Entry 2VFW (X-ray diffraction, 2.30 A resolution); this record covers chains A and B.

[Chain A (and B)]
Name: Short-chain Z-isoprenyl diphosphate synthetase
Source organism: Mycobacterium tuberculosis
Notes: EC 2.5.1.68; chain B of this document is another copy of the same molecule, construct and numbering; everything in this record applies to it too
Reference sequence: O53434 (ZFPP_MYCTU); residues 30-256 here = UniProt positions 30-256
Sequence (227 residues; row label = number of the first residue in the row):
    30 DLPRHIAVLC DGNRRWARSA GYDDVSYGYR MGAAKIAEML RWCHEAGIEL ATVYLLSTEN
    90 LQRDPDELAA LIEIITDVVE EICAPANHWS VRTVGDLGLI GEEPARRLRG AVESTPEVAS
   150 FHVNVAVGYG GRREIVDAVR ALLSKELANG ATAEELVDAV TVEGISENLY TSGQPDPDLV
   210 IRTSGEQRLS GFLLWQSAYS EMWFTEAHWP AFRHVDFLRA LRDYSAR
Reported in the primary citation:
  - specificity-determining residues: Leu84

[Interface between chain A and chain B]
Pairs across the interface - 81 pairs, chain A then chain B:
  Arg161(A) - Val191(B)
  Arg161(A) - Asp205(B)  salt bridge
  Arg161(A) - Trp224(B)  hydrogen bond (side chain-backbone)
  Arg161(A) - Gln225(B)  hydrogen bond (side chain-backbone)
  Arg161(A) - Ala227(B)
  Arg161(A) - Tyr228(B)
  Arg162(A) - Val191(B)
  Ile164(A) - Trp224(B)  hydrophobic
  Val165(A) - Val189(B)
  Val165(A) - Thr190(B)
  Val165(A) - Val191(B)  hydrophobic
  Val165(A) - Ile194(B)  hydrophobic
  Val168(A) - Val168(B)  hydrophobic
  Val168(A) - Val189(B)  hydrophobic
  Arg169(A) - Val186(B)
  Arg169(A) - Asp187(B)  salt bridge
  Arg169(A) - Val189(B)
  Leu172(A) - Val186(B)
  Leu172(A) - Val189(B)  hydrophobic
  Ser173(A) - Val186(B)
  Leu176(A) - Ala182(B)  hydrophobic
  Leu176(A) - Glu183(B)
  Leu176(A) - Val186(B)  hydrophobic
  Ala182(A) - Leu176(B)  hydrophobic
  Ala182(A) - Ala182(B)
  Ala182(A) - Leu185(B)
  Glu183(A) - Leu176(B)
  Leu185(A) - Ala182(B)
  Val186(A) - Arg169(B)
  Val186(A) - Leu172(B)
  Val186(A) - Ser173(B)
  Asp187(A) - Arg169(B)  hydrogen bond (backbone-side chain)
  Val189(A) - Val165(B)
  Val189(A) - Val168(B)  hydrophobic
  Val189(A) - Arg169(B)  hydrogen bond (backbone-side chain)
  Thr190(A) - Val165(B)
  Val191(A) - Val165(B)
  Ile194(A) - Val165(B)  hydrophobic
  Asp205(A) - Arg161(B)  salt bridge
  Gln216(A) - Ser229(B)
  Gln216(A) - Glu230(B)
  Gln216(A) - Met231(B)  hydrogen bond (backbone-backbone)
  Gln216(A) - Phe233(B)
  Gln216(A) - Arg256(B)
  Arg217(A) - Tyr228(B)
  Arg217(A) - Ser229(B)
  Arg217(A) - Glu230(B)  salt bridge
  Leu218(A) - Ser226(B)
  Leu218(A) - Ala227(B)
  Leu218(A) - Ser229(B)
  Leu218(A) - Met231(B)  hydrophobic
  Ser219(A) - Ala227(B)  hydrogen bond (backbone-backbone)
  Ser219(A) - Tyr228(B)
  Gly220(A) - Ala227(B)  hydrogen bond (backbone-backbone)
  Gly220(A) - Tyr228(B)
  Leu223(A) - Leu223(B)
  Leu223(A) - Ala227(B)  hydrophobic
  Trp224(A) - Arg161(B)  hydrogen bond (backbone-side chain)
  Trp224(A) - Ile164(B)  hydrophobic
  Gln225(A) - Arg161(B)
  Ser226(A) - Leu218(B)
  Ala227(A) - Arg161(B)
  Ala227(A) - Leu218(B)
  Ala227(A) - Ser219(B)  hydrogen bond (backbone-backbone)
  Ala227(A) - Gly220(B)  hydrogen bond (backbone-backbone)
  Ala227(A) - Leu223(B)  hydrophobic
  Tyr228(A) - Glu88(B)
  Tyr228(A) - Arg217(B)  hydrogen bond (backbone-side chain)
  Tyr228(A) - Ser219(B)
  Tyr228(A) - Gly220(B)
  Ser229(A) - Arg217(B)
  Ser229(A) - Leu218(B)
  Glu230(A) - Gln216(B)
  Glu230(A) - Arg217(B)  salt bridge
  Met231(A) - Gln216(B)  hydrogen bond (backbone-backbone)
  Met231(A) - Leu218(B)  hydrophobic
  Met231(A) - Met231(B)  hydrophobic
  Met231(A) - Phe233(B)  hydrophobic
  Phe233(A) - Gln216(B)
  Phe233(A) - Phe233(B)  hydrophobic
  Arg256(A) - Gln216(B)  hydrogen bond
Interface residues without a listed pair, chain A (38 interface residues in all): Ala180, Thr181, Trp232
Interface residues without a listed pair, chain B (36 interface residues in all): Arg162

[Overview]
The interface between chain A and chain B involves 38 residues on one side and 36 on the other; the contacts
include 13 hydrogen bonds and 5 salt bridges. Polar contacts include Arg161(A)-Asp205(B), Arg169(A)-Asp187(B)
and Arg217(A)-Glu230(B). From the paper: the specificity determinant Leu84(A).
Chain A and chain B are both Short-chain Z-isoprenyl diphosphate synthetase (Mycobacterium tuberculosis); the
structure, Rv1086 native, was determined by X-ray diffraction together with 2VG3, 2VG4, 2VG0, 2VG1 and 2VG2
from the same study.
